Entry 9J1P (electron microscopy, 2.99 A resolution); this record covers chains B and G of the 6 polymer chains in the assembly.

Chain B:
Protein: Guanine nucleotide-binding protein G(I)/G(S)/G(T) subunit beta-1
Organism: Rattus norvegicus
UniProtKB: P54311 (GBB1_RAT); residues 2-340 here = UniProt positions 2-340
Sequence (345 residues; numbered -4 to 340; the number before each row is that of its first residue; numbers below 1 keep their minus sign (Met-4 is residue -4)):
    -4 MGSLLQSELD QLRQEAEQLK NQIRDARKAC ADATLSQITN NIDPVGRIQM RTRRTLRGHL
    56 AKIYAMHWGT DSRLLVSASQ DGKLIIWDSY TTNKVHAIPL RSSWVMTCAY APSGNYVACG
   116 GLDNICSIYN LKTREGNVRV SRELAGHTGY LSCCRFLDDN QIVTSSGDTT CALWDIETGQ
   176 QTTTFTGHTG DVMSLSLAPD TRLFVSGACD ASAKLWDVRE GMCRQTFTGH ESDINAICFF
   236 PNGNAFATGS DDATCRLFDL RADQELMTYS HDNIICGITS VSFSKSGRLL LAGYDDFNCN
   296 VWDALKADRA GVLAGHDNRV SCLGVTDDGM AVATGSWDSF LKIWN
Disordered / not traced: -4 to 2
Construct notes: initiating methionine (-4); expression tag (-3 to 1)
Curated features (UniProtKB/Swiss-Prot):
  - modified residue: Ser2 (N-acetylserine), His266 (Phosphohistidine)

Chain G:
Protein: Guanine nucleotide-binding protein G(I)/G(S)/G(O) subunit gamma-2
Organism: Bos taurus
UniProtKB: P63212 (GBG2_BOVIN); numbering as in UniProt (aligned over 2-71)
Sequence (70 residues; numbered 2 to 71; the number before each row is that of its first residue):
     2 ASNNTASIAQ ARKLVEQLKM EANIDRIKVS KAAADLMAYC EAHAKEDPLL TPVPASENPF
    62 REKKFFCAIL
Disordered / not traced: 2-11, 63-71
Curated features (UniProtKB/Swiss-Prot):
  - modified residue: Ala2 (N-acetylalanine), Cys68 (Cysteine methyl ester)
  - lipidation: Cys68 (S-geranylgeranyl cysteine)

Chain B / chain G interface:
Residue-residue contacts - 63 pairs, chain B then chain G:
  Ala11(B) - Leu19(G)
  Leu14(B) - Leu19(G)
  Leu14(B) - Ala23(G)  hydrophobic
  Lys15(B) - Leu19(G)
  Lys15(B) - Glu22(G)  salt bridge
  Ile18(B) - Glu22(G)
  Ile18(B) - Ala23(G)  hydrophobic
  Ile18(B) - Arg27(G)
  Ala21(B) - Arg27(G)
  Arg22(B) - Arg27(G)
  Ala24(B) - Lys29(G)
  Cys25(B) - Arg27(G)
  Cys25(B) - Ile28(G)
  Cys25(B) - Lys29(G)
  Cys25(B) - Val30(G)  hydrogen bond (backbone-backbone)
  Ala26(B) - Val30(G)  hydrophobic
  Asp27(B) - Lys29(G)
  Asp27(B) - Val30(G)
  Asp27(B) - Ser31(G)  hydrogen bond
  Ala28(B) - Val30(G)
  Leu30(B) - Ala34(G)  hydrophobic
  Ile33(B) - Met38(G)  hydrophobic
  Ile37(B) - Met38(G)  hydrophobic
  Val40(B) - Leu51(G)  hydrophobic
  Ile43(B) - Leu50(G)
  Arg48(B) - Asn59(G)
  Arg48(B) - Phe61(G)
  Arg49(B) - Pro60(G)
  Arg49(B) - Phe61(G)
  Arg49(B) - Arg62(G)
  Ser84(B) - Phe61(G)
  Tyr85(B) - Pro60(G)
  Tyr85(B) - Phe61(G)  hydrophobic
  Cys218(B) - Gln18(G)  hydrogen bond (backbone-side chain)
  Arg219(B) - Met21(G)
  Thr221(B) - Glu22(G)
  Phe235(B) - Leu37(G)  hydrophobic
  Pro236(B) - Tyr40(G)
  Asn237(B) - Tyr40(G)
  Asp254(B) - Ala33(G)
  Arg256(B) - Arg27(G)
  Arg256(B) - Ile28(G)  hydrogen bond (backbone-backbone)
  Ala257(B) - Arg27(G)
  Asp258(B) - Arg27(G)  salt bridge
  Leu261(B) - Leu37(G)  hydrophobic
  Ser279(B) - Asp48(G)  hydrogen bond
  Lys280(B) - Glu47(G)
  Lys280(B) - Asp48(G)
  Ser281(B) - Tyr40(G)
  Ser281(B) - Cys41(G)
  Ser281(B) - His44(G)
  Ser281(B) - Ala45(G)
  Ser281(B) - Asp48(G)  hydrogen bond
  Ser281(B) - Leu51(G)
  Arg283(B) - Leu51(G)
  Gly324(B) - Pro49(G)
  Gly324(B) - Leu50(G)
  Met325(B) - Pro49(G)  hydrophobic
  Met325(B) - Pro60(G)
  Ala326(B) - Phe61(G)  hydrophobic
  Ile338(B) - Phe61(G)  hydrophobic
  Asn340(B) - Asn59(G)  hydrogen bond
  Asn340(B) - Phe61(G)
Also at the interface, not in a pair above, chain B (54 interface residues in all): Leu4, Glu10, Gln17, Thr34, Met45, Met217, Ala240, Gly282, Leu284, Leu286, Leu300, Val320, Asp323, Val327
Also at the interface, not in a pair above, chain G (32 interface residues in all): Ala12, Val16, Lys20, Ile25, Asp26

In short:
54 residues of chain B face 32 of chain G across their interface; the contacts include 7 hydrogen bonds and 2
salt bridges. Polar pairs include Lys15(B)-Glu22(G), Asp258(B)-Arg27(G) and Asp27(B)-Ser31(G).
Chain B is Guanine nucleotide-binding protein G(I)/G(S)/G(T) subunit beta-1 (Rattus norvegicus) and chain G is
Guanine nucleotide-binding protein G(I)/G(S)/G(O) subunit gamma-2 (Bos taurus); the structure, Cryo-EM
structure of the g1:Ox-bound human GLP-1R-Gs complex, was determined by electron microscopy.
